3O1S - chains A and C of the 3 polymer chains in the assembly; structure by X-ray diffraction, 1.58 A resolution.

Chain A:
Molecule: Alpha-ketoglutarate-dependent dioxygenase AlkB
Organism: Escherichia coli
Notes: EC 1.14.11.-; fragment: N-terminus 11 amino acid truncated AlkB to 216)
Reference sequence: P05050 (ALKB_ECOLI); numbering as in UniProt (aligned over 12-216)
Amino-acid sequence (206 residues; row label = number of the first residue in the row):
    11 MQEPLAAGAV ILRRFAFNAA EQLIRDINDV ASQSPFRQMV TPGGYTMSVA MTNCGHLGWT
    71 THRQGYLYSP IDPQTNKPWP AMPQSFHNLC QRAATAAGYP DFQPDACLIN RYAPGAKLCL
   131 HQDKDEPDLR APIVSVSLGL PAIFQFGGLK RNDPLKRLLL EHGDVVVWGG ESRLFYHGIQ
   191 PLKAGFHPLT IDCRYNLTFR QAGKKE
Unresolved in the structure: 11-12, 215-216
Construct notes: expression tag (11); engineered mutation Cys-129 (Ser in P05050)
Swiss-Prot annotation at these positions:
  - binding site (substrate): Trp-69, Tyr-76 to Tyr-78, Asp-135, Arg-161
  - binding site (2-oxoglutarate): Asn-120 to Tyr-122, Arg-204 to Arg-210
  - binding site (Fe cation): His-131, Asp-133, His-187
  - mutagenesis: Thr-51 (T51A: Slightly reduced activity towards single-stranded DNA containing 1-methyladenine. Reduces affinity for undamaged DNA), Trp-69 (W69A: Abolishes activity towards single-stranded DNA containing 1-methyladenine), Tyr-76 (Y76A: Reduces affinity for damaged DNA and activity towards single-stranded DNA containing 1-methyladenine), Asp-135 (D135A: Abolishes activity towards single-stranded DNA containing 1-methyladenine. Alters substrate specificity, so that the enzyme gains activity towards single-stranded DNA containing 1-methylguanine), Arg-161 (R161A: No effect on enzyme activity. Decreases affinity for damaged DNA)
Metal / ion sites: Fe ion: His-131, Asp-133, His-187 (together with succinic acid)
Small-molecule neighbours: succinic acid (SIN): Asn-120, Tyr-122, Leu-128, His-131, Ser-145, Leu-170, His-187, Ile-189, Arg-204, Asn-206, Thr-208, Arg-210
From the paper describing this entry:
  - mutagenesis - D135A, D135N, D135S: decreased catalytic activity on 1-meA

Chain C:
Molecule: 13-nt DNA strand
Sequence (13 nucleotides; row label = number of the first residue in the row):
     1 AACGGTATTA CCT

Interface between chain A and chain C:
Pairs across the interface (7):
  Arg-161(A) / DG4(C)  base contact
  Arg-161(A) / DG5(C)  hydrogen bond to the base
  Arg-161(A) / DT6(C)  hydrogen bond to the base
  Asn-162(A) / DG4(C)  sugar contact
  Asn-162(A) / DG5(C)  phosphate contact
  Arg-167(A) / DA2(C)  sugar contact
  Arg-167(A) / DC3(C)  salt bridge to the phosphate
Interface residues without a listed pair, chain A (4 interface residues in all): Gln-190

Summary:
4 residues of chain A and 5 residues of chain C are in contact, with 2 hydrogen bonds and 1 salt bridge. Polar
pairs include Arg-161(A)/DG5(C), Arg-161(A)/DT6(C) and Arg-167(A)/DC3(C). Bound to chain A: succinic acid.
From the paper: D135A, D135N and D135S of chain A reduce catalytic activity on 1-meA.
Chain A is Alpha-ketoglutarate-dependent dioxygenase AlkB (Escherichia coli) and chain C is a 13-nt DNA
strand; the structure, Iron-Catalyzed Oxidation Intermediates Captured in A DNA Repair Dioxygenase, was
determined by X-ray diffraction, deposited together with 3O1M, 3O1P, 3O1R, 3O1T, 3O1U and 3O1V.
